4HX3 - chains C and D of the 4 polymer chains in the assembly; structure by X-ray diffraction, 2.70 A resolution.

# Chain C
Name: Extracellular small neutral protease
From: Streptomyces caespitosus
Notes: EC 3.4.24.77; fragment: Mature protease
UniProtKB: P56406 (SNPA_STRCS); residue numbers follow UniProt; this construct covers 2-132
Amino-acid sequence (134 residues; row label = number of the first residue in the row; note: 1 number in that range is skipped by the numbering (no residue carries it; nothing is unmodelled there); numbers below 1 keep their minus sign (Gly-2 is residue -2)):
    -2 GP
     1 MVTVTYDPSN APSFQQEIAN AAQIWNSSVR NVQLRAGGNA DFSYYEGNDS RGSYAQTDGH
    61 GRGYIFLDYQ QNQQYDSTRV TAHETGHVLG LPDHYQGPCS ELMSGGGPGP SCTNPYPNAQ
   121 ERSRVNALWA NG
Differences from the reference sequence: expression tag (-2 to -1, 1)
Cystine bridges: Cys99-Cys112
Bound ions: Zn2+: His83, His87, Asp93
Swiss-Prot annotation at these positions:
  - active site: Glu84
  - binding site (Ca(2+)): Asp76, Thr78
  - binding site (Zn(2+)): His83, His87, Asp93

# Chain D
Name: Neutral proteinase inhibitor ScNPI
From: Streptomyces caespitosus
UniProtKB: Q9FDS0 (Q9FDS0_STRCS); residues 1-113 here correspond to UniProt positions 29-141 (UniProt number = residue number + 28)
Amino-acid sequence (114 residues; numbered 0 to 113; the number before each row is that of its first residue; numbering starts at 0):
     0 GSAHGPSAMV FTVIQGSGEP TDTVLRATTL SCAYTAEGTH PAPRAACDAL NATDGELNRL
    60 LAAPDPSLVC PMYFDPVTVT ADGVLNGRRV AWKHTFSNTC VMSANLNSNP VYAF
Unresolved in the structure: 0, 63-66
Differences from the reference sequence: expression tag (0)
Cystine bridges: Cys31-Cys46, Cys69-Cys99
From the paper describing this entry:
  - mutagenesis - H3E, H3R: unchanged binding to Extracellular small neutral protease (chain C)
  - mutagenesis - M71K: unchanged binding to the MPs tested
  - mutagenesis - Y33P/T34G: decreased binding to Extracellular small neutral protease (chain C)
  - mutagenesis - M71K: increased binding to trypsin
  - mutagenesis - M71K: decreased binding to proteinase K
  - mutagenesis - C69S/C99S: decreased stability in response to subtilisin
  - mutagenesis - C69S/C99S: unchanged stability in response to snapalysin
  - mutagenesis - C69S/C99S: unchanged expression
  - mutagenesis - C31S/C46S: decreased expression
  - mutagenesis - C31S/C46S: decreased stability

# Chain C / chain D interface
Pairs across the interface (45):
  Arg51(C) - Pro5(D)
  Arg51(C) - Ala32(D)
  Ser53(C) - Ala32(D)
  Ser53(C) - Tyr33(D)  hydrogen bond (backbone-backbone)
  Tyr54(C) - Pro5(D)  hydrophobic
  Ala55(C) - His3(D)  hydrogen bond (backbone-side chain)
  Ala55(C) - Gly4(D)
  Gln56(C) - His3(D)  hydrogen bond (side chain-backbone)
  Gln56(C) - Gly4(D)
  Gln56(C) - Pro5(D)
  Gln56(C) - Asn85(D)  hydrogen bond (side chain-backbone)
  Gln56(C) - Gly86(D)
  Gln56(C) - Arg87(D)
  Thr57(C) - Ala2(D)
  Thr57(C) - His3(D)  hydrogen bond (backbone-backbone)
  Asp58(C) - Ser1(D)
  Gln71(C) - Tyr33(D)
  Gln71(C) - Thr34(D)
  Tyr75(C) - Tyr33(D)  hydrophobic
  Tyr75(C) - Thr34(D)
  Arg79(C) - Tyr33(D)  hydrogen bond
  Val80(C) - Tyr33(D)  hydrophobic
  His83(C) - Tyr33(D)
  Glu84(C) - Tyr33(D)
  His87(C) - His3(D)
  Asp93(C) - His3(D)  salt bridge
  Asp93(C) - Asp47(D)
  His94(C) - Asp47(D)
  Tyr95(C) - Cys31(D)
  Tyr95(C) - Ala32(D)  hydrogen bond (side chain-backbone)
  Tyr95(C) - Tyr33(D)
  Tyr95(C) - Ala35(D)  hydrophobic
  Tyr95(C) - Arg43(D)  hydrogen bond (backbone-side chain)
  Tyr95(C) - Cys46(D)  hydrophobic
  Tyr95(C) - Asp47(D)  hydrogen bond (backbone-side chain)
  Tyr95(C) - Asn50(D)
  Gln96(C) - Arg43(D)
  Gln96(C) - Ala44(D)
  Gln96(C) - Asp47(D)  hydrogen bond
  Gly97(C) - Arg43(D)
  Gly105(C) - Tyr33(D)  hydrogen bond (backbone-side chain)
  Gly106(C) - Tyr33(D)  hydrogen bond (backbone-backbone)
  Gly106(C) - Thr34(D)
  Gly107(C) - Arg43(D)  hydrogen bond (backbone-side chain)
  Pro108(C) - Arg43(D)

# Overview
The interface between chain C and chain D involves 23 residues on one side and 18 on the other, with 13
hydrogen bonds and 1 salt bridge. Among the polar pairs are Asp93(C)-His3(D), Ala55(C)-His3(D) and
Gln56(C)-His3(D). The paper reports that Y33P/T34G of chain D reduce binding to Extracellular small neutral
protease (chain C); M71K of chain D increases binding to trypsin; 6 substitutions were tested in all.
Here chain C is Extracellular small neutral protease and chain D is Neutral proteinase inhibitor ScNPI, both
from Streptomyces caespitosus. Entry 4HX3 (Crystal structure of Streptomyces caespitosus sermetstatin in
complex with S. caespitosus snapalysin) was determined by X-ray diffraction, deposited together with 4HWX and
4HX2.
